PDB entry 1LR2 | X-ray diffraction, 1.80 A resolution | chain A

Chain A:
Name: Thaumatin I
From: Thaumatococcus daniellii
UniProt: P02883 (THM1_THADA); residues 1-207 here = UniProt positions 1-207
Chain sequence (207 residues; numbered 1 to 207; the number before each row is that of its first residue):
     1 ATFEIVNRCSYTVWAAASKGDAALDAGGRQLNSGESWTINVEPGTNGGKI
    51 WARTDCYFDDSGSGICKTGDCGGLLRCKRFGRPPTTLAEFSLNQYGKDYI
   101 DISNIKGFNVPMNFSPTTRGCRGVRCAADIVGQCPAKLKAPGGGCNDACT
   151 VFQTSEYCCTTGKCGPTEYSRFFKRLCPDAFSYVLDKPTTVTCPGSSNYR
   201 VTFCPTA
Cystine bridges: C9-C204, C56-C66, C71-C77, C121-C193, C126-C177, C134-C145, C149-C158, C159-C164

Summary:
Chain A is Thaumatin I (Thaumatococcus daniellii); the structure, Crystal structure of thaumatin at high
hydrostatic pressure, was determined by X-ray diffraction (same publication as 1LR3).
